PDB entry 6RUP | X-ray diffraction, 2.10 A resolution | chains A and B of the 3 polymer chains in the assembly

Chain A (and B):
Protein: Single-stranded DNA-binding protein, mitochondrial
From: Homo sapiens
Notes: chain B of this document is another copy of the same molecule, construct and numbering; everything in this record applies to it too
UniProt: Q04837 (SSBP_HUMAN); residue numbers follow UniProt; this construct covers 16-148
Amino-acid sequence (142 residues; numbered 9 to 150; the number before each row is that of its first residue):
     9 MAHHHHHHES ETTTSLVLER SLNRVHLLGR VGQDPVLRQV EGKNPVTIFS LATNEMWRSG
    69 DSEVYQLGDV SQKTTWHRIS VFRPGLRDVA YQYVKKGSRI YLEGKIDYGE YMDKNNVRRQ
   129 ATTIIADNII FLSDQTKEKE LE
Not modelled in the structure: 9-24, 68-73, 142-150 (chain B: 9-18, 66-79, 142-150)
Construct notes: initiating methionine (9); expression tag (10-15, 149-150)
Reported in the primary citation:
  - contacts within the chain: Arg38-Arg107
  - self-association interface (contacts with another copy of this molecule); pairs are residue here / residue on that copy: Glu27-Arg38, Arg28-Arg107 (hydrophobic contact), Arg107-Phe139 (backbone contact)
  - disease-associated variants - R38Q: decreased stability

Chain A / chain B interface:
Residue-residue contacts (66):
  Leu26(A) with Asn62(B)
  Glu27(A) with Arg38(B), salt bridge; Arg107(B), salt bridge
  Arg28(A) with Arg107(B), hydrogen bond (backbone-side chain)
  Ser29(A) with Leu36(B); Thr61(B); Asn62(B), hydrogen bond (side chain-backbone)
  Leu30(A) with His34(B); Leu35(B); Leu36(B), hydrogen bond (backbone-backbone); Thr61(B)
  Asn31(A) with His34(B); Leu35(B); Thr61(B); His85(B)
  Arg32(A) with Val33(B); His34(B), hydrogen bond (backbone-backbone)
  Val33(A) with Arg32(B); Ile114(B), hydrophobic
  His34(A) with Leu30(B); Asn31(B); Arg32(B), hydrogen bond (backbone-backbone); His34(B)
  Leu35(A) with Leu30(B); Asn31(B)
  Leu36(A) with Ser29(B); Leu30(B), hydrogen bond (backbone-backbone)
  Arg38(A) with Glu27(B), salt bridge
  Thr61(A) with Ser29(B); Leu30(B); Asn31(B)
  Asn62(A) with Val25(B); Ser29(B), hydrogen bond (backbone-side chain)
  Glu63(A) with Lys113(B), salt bridge
  Met64(A) with Val25(B); Glu27(B)
  Gln80(A) with Leu24(B); Val25(B)
  Lys81(A) with Asp115(B), salt bridge
  Thr83(A) with Ile114(B); Tyr116(B)
  Trp84(A) with Tyr116(B)
  His85(A) with Asn31(B); Tyr116(B), hydrogen bond
  Arg107(A) with Glu27(B), salt bridge; Arg28(B), hydrogen bond (side chain-backbone)
  Lys113(A) with Glu63(B), salt bridge
  Ile114(A) with His85(B); Ile114(B), hydrophobic
  Asp115(A) with Lys81(B), salt bridge
  Tyr116(A) with Thr83(B); Trp84(B); His85(B), hydrogen bond; Thr130(B); Ile132(B)
  Tyr119(A) with Arg127(B)
  Arg127(A) with Arg127(B)
  Gln128(A) with Gln128(B); Ala129(B), hydrogen bond (side chain-backbone); Thr130(B), hydrogen bond (side chain-backbone)
  Ala129(A) with Gln128(B)
  Thr130(A) with Tyr116(B); Gln128(B), hydrogen bond (backbone-side chain); Thr130(B), hydrogen bond
  Ile132(A) with Ile114(B), hydrophobic; Tyr116(B)
Interface residues without a listed pair, chain A (35 interface residues in all): Gly37, Glu118, Asp121
Interface residues without a listed pair, chain B (34 interface residues in all): Ser23, Leu26, Gly37, Tyr109

Summary:
35 residues of chain A and 34 residues of chain B are in contact; the contacts include 14 hydrogen bonds and 8
salt bridges. Polar contacts include Glu27(A)-Arg38(B), Glu27(A)-Arg107(B) and Glu63(A)-Lys113(B). From the
paper: R38Q of chain A reduces stability; a self-association interface involving Glu27(A), Arg28(A) and
Arg38(A) among others.
Chain A and chain B are both Single-stranded DNA-binding protein, mitochondrial (Homo sapiens); the structure,
Human mitochondrial single-stranded DNA binding protein, SSBP1, at 2.1 A resolution - elucidated sequence, was
determined by X-ray diffraction.
